Entry 1QSF (X-ray diffraction, 2.80 A resolution); this record covers chains D and E of the 5 polymer chains in the assembly.

== Chain D ==
Protein: Human T-cell receptor
Organism: Homo sapiens
Sequence (200 residues; row label = number of the first residue in the row; note: 6 numbers in that range are skipped by the numbering (no residue carries them; nothing is unmodelled there)):
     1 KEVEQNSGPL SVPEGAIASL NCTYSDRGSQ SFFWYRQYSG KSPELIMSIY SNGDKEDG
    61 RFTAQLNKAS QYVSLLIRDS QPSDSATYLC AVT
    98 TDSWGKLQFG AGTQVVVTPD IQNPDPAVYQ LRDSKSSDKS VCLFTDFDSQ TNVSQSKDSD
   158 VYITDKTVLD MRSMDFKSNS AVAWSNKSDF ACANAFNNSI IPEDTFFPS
Cystine bridges: Cys22-Cys90, Cys139-Cys189

== Chain E ==
Protein: Human T-cell receptor
Organism: Homo sapiens
Sequence (243 residues; numbered 3 to 246 plus 1 insertion-coded residue; 2 numbers in that range are skipped by the numbering (no residue carries them; nothing is unmodelled there); the number before each row is that of its first residue):
     3 GVTQTPKFQV LKTGQSMTLQ CAQDMNHEYM SWYRQDPGMG LRLIHYSVGA GITDQGEVPN
    63 G
    65 YNVSRSTTED FPLRLLSAAP SQTSVYFCAS RPGLAGGRP
   105 EQYFGPGTRL TV
  116A T
   117 EDLKNVFPPE VAVFEPSEAE ISHTQKATLV CLATGFYPDH VELSWWVNGK EVHSGVSTDP
   177 QPLKEQPALN DSRYALSSRL RVSATFWQNP RNHFRCQVQF YGLSENDEWA QDRAKPVTQI
   237 VSAEAWGRAD
Cystine bridges: Cys23-Cys92, Cys147-Cys212
From the paper describing this entry:
  - conformationally variable residues (loop rearrangement, order/disorder transition, side-chain flip): Glu30, Arg95, Leu98, Gly100, Gly101

== Interface between chain D and chain E ==
Residue-residue contacts (82):
  Phe33(D) - Pro103(E)
  Tyr35(D) - Gln106(E)  hydrogen bond (side chain-backbone)
  Tyr35(D) - Phe108(E)  hydrophobic
  Gln37(D) - Gln37(E)  hydrogen bond
  Gln37(D) - Phe91(E)
  Lys41(D) - Phe91(E)
  Ser42(D) - Phe91(E)
  Ser42(D) - Gly109(E)
  Ser42(D) - Pro110(E)
  Pro43(D) - Phe108(E)  hydrophobic
  Leu45(D) - Glu105(E)
  Leu45(D) - Tyr107(E)  hydrophobic
  Ser48(D) - Glu105(E)
  Tyr50(D) - Glu105(E)  hydrogen bond
  Leu89(D) - Leu43(E)  hydrophobic
  Asp99(D) - Arg95(E)  hydrogen bond (backbone-side chain)
  Ser100(D) - Tyr31(E)
  Ser100(D) - Arg95(E)
  Ser100(D) - Gly97(E)
  Ser100(D) - Leu98(E)
  Trp101(D) - Val50(E)
  Trp101(D) - Leu98(E)
  Gly102(D) - Tyr31(E)
  Gly102(D) - Arg95(E)  hydrogen bond (backbone-side chain)
  Lys103(D) - Tyr31(E)
  Lys103(D) - Leu45(E)
  Lys103(D) - Tyr48(E)
  Leu104(D) - Arg95(E)
  Leu104(D) - Gln106(E)
  Phe106(D) - Tyr35(E)
  Phe106(D) - Leu43(E)  hydrophobic
  Phe106(D) - Phe108(E)  hydrophobic
  Asp122(D) - His139(E)  salt bridge
  Asp122(D) - Thr140(E)
  Tyr126(D) - Ser133(E)
  Tyr126(D) - Ala135(E)  hydrophobic
  Tyr126(D) - Glu136(E)
  Gln127(D) - Ser133(E)
  Leu128(D) - Phe130(E)
  Leu128(D) - Glu131(E)
  Leu128(D) - Ser133(E)
  Leu128(D) - Thr144(E)
  Leu128(D) - Val146(E)  hydrophobic
  Arg129(D) - Phe130(E)
  Arg129(D) - Glu131(E)  hydrogen bond (backbone-backbone)
  Asp130(D) - Ala128(E)
  Asp130(D) - Val129(E)
  Asp130(D) - Phe130(E)
  Lys136(D) - Phe130(E)
  Val138(D) - Phe130(E)  hydrophobic
  Val138(D) - Val146(E)  hydrophobic
  Val138(D) - Leu148(E)  hydrophobic
  Leu140(D) - Thr144(E)
  Leu140(D) - Val146(E)  hydrophobic
  Asp143(D) - Thr140(E)
  Asp143(D) - Arg197(E)  salt bridge
  Tyr159(D) - Glu181(E)
  Ile160(D) - Leu179(E)
  Thr164(D) - Ser173(E)
  Thr164(D) - Asp175(E)
  Thr164(D) - Pro176(E)
  Thr164(D) - Arg195(E)  hydrogen bond
  Val165(D) - Ser173(E)  hydrogen bond (backbone-side chain)
  Leu166(D) - Gly171(E)
  Leu166(D) - Val172(E)
  Leu166(D) - Ser173(E)
  Leu166(D) - Arg197(E)
  Asp167(D) - Ser170(E)
  Asp167(D) - Gly171(E)
  Asp167(D) - Ser173(E)
  Met168(D) - Lys142(E)
  Met168(D) - Arg197(E)
  Phe173(D) - Lys142(E)
  Phe173(D) - Arg197(E)
  Ser175(D) - Arg197(E)  hydrogen bond
  Val179(D) - Val146(E)  hydrophobic
  Val179(D) - Arg195(E)
  Trp181(D) - Leu148(E)  hydrophobic
  Trp181(D) - Thr150(E)
  Trp181(D) - Ala191(E)  hydrophobic
  Phe203(D) - His139(E)
  Pro205(D) - Ala135(E)  hydrophobic
Also at the interface, not in a pair above, chain D (47 interface residues in all): Ser31, Ser39, Gly40, Thr93, Ser134, Thr161, Ser177
Also at the interface, not in a pair above, chain E (50 interface residues in all): Lys9, Gln57, Gly58, Pro132, Gln177, Ser193, Val198
From the paper, about this interface:
  - residue pairs: Asp99(D)-Arg95(E) (backbone contact), Gly102(D)-Arg95(E) (backbone contact)

== Overview ==
Chain D and chain E form an interface of 47 and 50 residues respectively, with 9 hydrogen bonds and 2 salt
bridges. Among the polar pairs are Asp122(D)-His139(E), Asp143(D)-Arg197(E) and Tyr35(D)-Gln106(E). The paper
describes backbone contacts between Asp99(D) and Arg95(E) and Gly102(D) and Arg95(E). From the paper:
conformational variability at Glu30(E), Arg95(E) and Leu98(E) among others.
Chain D is Human T-cell receptor and chain E is Human T-cell receptor, both from Homo sapiens; the structure,
Structure of A6-TCR bound to HLA-A2 complexed with altered htlv-1 tax peptide Y8A, was determined by X-ray
diffraction (same publication as 1QSE and 1QRN).
